9D4U - chains A and G of the 11 polymer chains in the assembly; structure by electron microscopy, 3.55 A resolution.

# Chain A
Molecule: Proteasome subunit alpha type-1
Organism: Saccharomyces cerevisiae
UniProtKB: P21243 (PSA1_YEAST); residues 1-252 here = UniProt positions 1-252
Chain sequence (252 residues; each row starts with the number of its first residue):
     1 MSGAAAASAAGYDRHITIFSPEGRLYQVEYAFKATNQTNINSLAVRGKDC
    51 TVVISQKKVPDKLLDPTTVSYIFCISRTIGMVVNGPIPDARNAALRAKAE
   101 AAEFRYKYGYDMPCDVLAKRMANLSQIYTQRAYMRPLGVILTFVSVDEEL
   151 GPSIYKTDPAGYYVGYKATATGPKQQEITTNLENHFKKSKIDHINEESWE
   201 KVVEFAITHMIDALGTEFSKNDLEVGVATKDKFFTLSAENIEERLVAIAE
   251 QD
Not modelled in the structure: 1-10

# Chain G
Molecule: Probable proteasome subunit alpha type-7
Organism: Saccharomyces cerevisiae
UniProtKB: P21242 (PSA7_YEAST); residue numbers follow UniProt; this construct covers 1-288
Chain sequence (288 residues; each row starts with the number of its first residue):
     1 MTSIGTGYDLSNSVFSPDGRNFQVEYAVKAVENGTTSIGIKCNDGVVFAV
    51 EKLITSKLLVPQKNVKIQVVDRHIGCVYSGLIPDGRHLVNRGREEAASFK
   101 KLYKTPIPIPAFADRLGQYVQAHTLYNSVRPFGVSTIFGGVDKNGAHLYM
   151 LEPSGSYWGYKGAATGKGRQSAKAELEKLVDHHPEGLSAREAVKQAAKII
   201 YLAHEDNKEKDFELEISWCSLSETNGLHKFVKGDLLQEAIDFAQKEINGD
   251 DDEDEDDSDNVMSSDDENAPVATNANATTDQEGDIHLE
Not modelled in the structure: 1-5, 251-288
Swiss-Prot annotation at these positions:
  - modified residue: T2 (N-acetylthreonine)

# Chain A / chain G interface
Contacting residue pairs (41; chain A residue first):
  R14(A) with Y8(G), hydrogen bond
  H15(A) with G7(G); Y8(G); V14(G)
  Q27(A) with V14(G); F15(G), hydrogen bond (side chain-backbone)
  Y30(A) with F15(G); S16(G); P17(G); G19(G)
  A31(A) with F15(G), hydrophobic
  K33(A) with P17(G); D18(G)
  A34(A) with G19(G)
  D61(A) with Y160(G), hydrogen bond; K173(G), salt bridge
  L63(A) with Y160(G); K161(G), hydrogen bond (backbone-backbone); G162(G); L176(G), hydrophobic; E177(G); V180(G), hydrophobic
  L64(A) with W158(G), hydrophobic; G159(G); Y160(G)
  D65(A) with K41(G), salt bridge; G159(G), hydrogen bond (backbone-backbone)
  T68(A) with G159(G), hydrogen bond (side chain-backbone)
  P88(A) with Q118(G); Q121(G); S154(G); G155(G); S156(G)
  D89(A) with Q121(G), hydrogen bond
  R91(A) with D114(G); Q118(G); Y157(G), hydrogen bond (side chain-backbone)
  N92(A) with Q118(G)
  L95(A) with Q118(G)
  P136(A) with F15(G)
  L137(A) with L125(G), hydrophobic
Interface residues without a listed pair, chain A (25 interface residues in all): Q37, K62, Y71, I87, M134, R135
Interface residues without a listed pair, chain G (30 interface residues in all): S13, R20, Y126, Y149

# Overview
Chain A and chain G form an interface of 25 and 30 residues respectively; the contacts include 8 hydrogen
bonds and 2 salt bridges. Polar contacts include D61(A)-K173(G), D65(A)-K41(G) and R14(A)-Y8(G).
Here chain A is Proteasome subunit alpha type-1 and chain G is Probable proteasome subunit alpha type-7, both
from Saccharomyces cerevisiae. Entry 9D4U (Core particle assembly intermediate Capless 13S purified from
Saccharomyces cerevisiae) was determined by electron microscopy.
